Entry 4WUZ (X-ray diffraction, 2.38 A resolution); this record covers chains A and C of the 5 polymer chains in the assembly.

# Chain A (and C)
Protein: Exonuclease
Source organism: Enterobacteria phage lambda
Notes: EC 3.1.11.3; chain C of this document is another copy of the same molecule, construct and numbering; everything in this record applies to it too
Reference sequence: P03697 (EXO_LAMBD); residue numbers follow UniProt; this construct covers 1-226
Sequence (229 residues; numbered -2 to 226; the number before each row is that of its first residue; numbers below 1 keep their minus sign (Gly-2 is residue -2)):
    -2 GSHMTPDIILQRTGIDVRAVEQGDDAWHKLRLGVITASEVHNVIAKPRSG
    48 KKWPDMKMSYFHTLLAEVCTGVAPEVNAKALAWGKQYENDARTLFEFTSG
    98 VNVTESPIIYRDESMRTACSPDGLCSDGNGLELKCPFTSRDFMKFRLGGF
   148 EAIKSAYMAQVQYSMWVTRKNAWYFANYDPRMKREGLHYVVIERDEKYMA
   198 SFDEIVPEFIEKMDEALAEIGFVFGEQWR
Unresolved in the structure: -2 to 0 (chain C: -2 to 1)
Construct notes: expression tag (-2 to 0)
Bound ions: Ca2+: Asp119, Glu129

# Chain A / chain C interface
Residue-residue contacts (25; chain A residue first):
  Ser56(A) - Arg137(C)
  His59(A) - Arg137(C)
  His59(A) - Met140(C)
  His59(A) - Lys141(C)
  His59(A) - Leu144(C)
  Thr60(A) - Arg137(C)
  Leu62(A) - Met140(C)  hydrophobic
  Leu62(A) - Leu144(C)  hydrophobic
  Ala63(A) - Ser136(C)
  Ala63(A) - Arg137(C)
  Cys66(A) - Met140(C)  hydrophobic
  Cys66(A) - Met179(C)  hydrophobic
  Cys66(A) - Lys180(C)  hydrogen bond (backbone-backbone)
  Thr67(A) - Ser136(C)
  Thr67(A) - Arg178(C)
  Thr67(A) - Met179(C)
  Ala213(A) - Leu144(C)
  Glu216(A) - Leu144(C)
  Ile217(A) - Met140(C)  hydrophobic
  Ile217(A) - Arg143(C)
  Ile217(A) - Leu144(C)  hydrophobic
  Ile217(A) - Glu182(C)
  Gly218(A) - Arg181(C)  hydrogen bond (backbone-side chain)
  Phe219(A) - Arg181(C)
  Glu223(A) - Arg181(C)  salt bridge
Other interface residues (no listed pair), chain A (14 interface residues in all): Val69

# Overview
The interface between chain A and chain C involves 14 residues on one side and 11 on the other, with 2
hydrogen bonds and 1 salt bridge. Polar contacts include Glu223(A)-Arg181(C), Gly218(A)-Arg181(C) and
Cys66(A)-Lys180(C). Asp119(A) and Glu129(A) form the Ca2+ site.
Chain A and chain C are both Exonuclease (Enterobacteria phage lambda); the structure, Crystal structure of
lambda exonuclease in complex with DNA and Ca2+, was determined by X-ray diffraction.
